Entry 6JM9 (electron microscopy, 7.30 A resolution (low resolution: residue-level contacts below are approximate; hydrogen-bond / salt-bridge calls are withheld)); this record covers chains J and C of the 11 polymer chains in the assembly.

== Chain J ==
Molecule: DNA strand J
From: synthetic construct
Sequence (123 nucleotides; each row starts with the number of its first residue; numbers below 1 keep their minus sign (DG-59 is residue -59)):
   -59 GCAGATTCTA CCAAAAGTGT ATTTGGAAAC TGCTCCATCA AAAGGCATGT TCAGCTGAAT
     1 TCAGCTGAAC ATGCCTTTTG ATGGAGCAGT TTCCAAATAC ACTTTTGGTA GAATCTGCAG
    61 GTG

== Chain C ==
Name: Histone H2A
From: Xenopus laevis
UniProt: Q6AZJ8 (Q6AZJ8_XENLA); residues 14-120 here correspond to UniProt positions 15-121 (UniProt number = residue number + 1)
Amino-acid sequence (107 residues; each row starts with the number of its first residue):
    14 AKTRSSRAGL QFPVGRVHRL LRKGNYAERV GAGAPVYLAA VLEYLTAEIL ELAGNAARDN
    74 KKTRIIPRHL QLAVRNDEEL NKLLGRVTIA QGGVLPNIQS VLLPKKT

== How chain J and chain C interact ==
Contacting residue pairs (13; chain J residue first):
  DA37(J) with Arg42(C); Gly44(C); Ala45(C)
  DT38(J) with Arg35(C); Arg42(C); Val43(C)
  DG47(J) with Arg29(C)
  DG48(J) with Arg29(C)
  DG57(J) with Arg77(C)
  DC58(J) with Lys75(C); Thr76(C); Arg77(C)
  DA59(J) with Lys75(C)
Interface residues without a listed pair, chain C (11 interface residues in all): Glu41, Lys74

== Summary ==
7 residues of chain J face 11 of chain C across their interface.
Here chain J is DNA strand J (synthetic construct) and chain C is Histone H2A (Xenopus laevis). Entry 6JM9
(cryo-EM structure of DOT1L bound to unmodified nucleosome) was determined by electron microscopy.
